6CET - chains N and M of the 3 polymer chains in the assembly; structure by electron microscopy, 4.40 A resolution (low resolution: residue-level contacts below are approximate; hydrogen-bond / salt-bridge calls are withheld).

Chain N:
Name: GATOR complex protein NPRL2
From: Homo sapiens
UniProt: Q8WTW4 (NPRL2_HUMAN); residue numbers follow UniProt; this construct covers 1-380
Amino-acid sequence (380 residues; each row starts with the number of its first residue):
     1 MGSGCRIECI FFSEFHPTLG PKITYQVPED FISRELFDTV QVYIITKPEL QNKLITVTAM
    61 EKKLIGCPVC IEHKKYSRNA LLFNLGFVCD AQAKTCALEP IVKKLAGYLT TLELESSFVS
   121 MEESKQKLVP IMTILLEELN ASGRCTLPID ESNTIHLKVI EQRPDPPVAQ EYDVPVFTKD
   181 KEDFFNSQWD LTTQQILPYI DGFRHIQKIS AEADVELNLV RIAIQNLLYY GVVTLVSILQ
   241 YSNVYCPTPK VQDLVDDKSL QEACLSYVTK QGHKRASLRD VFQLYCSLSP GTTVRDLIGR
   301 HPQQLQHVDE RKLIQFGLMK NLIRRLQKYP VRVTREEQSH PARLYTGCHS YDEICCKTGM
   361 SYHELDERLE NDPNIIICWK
Not modelled in the structure: 1-2, 29-35, 288-314, 331-344, 372-380
Swiss-Prot annotation at these positions:
  - binding site (GDP): Arg78
  - site: Ser124 (Arginine finger)
  - modified residue: Arg78 (Asymmetric dimethylarginine)
  - cross-link (Glycyl lysine isopeptide (Lys-Gly)): Lys158 (interchain with G-Cter in ubiquitin), Lys357 (interchain with G-Cter in ubiquitin)
  - natural variant: Leu105 (L105P: In FFEVF2), Thr110 (T110S: In FFEVF2; uncertain significance), Pro198 (P198H: In FFEVF2; uncertain significance), Asp214 (D214H: In FFEVF2; uncertain significance)
  - mutagenesis: Pro17 to Pro21 (In RL1 mutant; abolished ability of the GATOR1 complex to inhibit mTORC1 signaling), Gly20 (G20S: Abolished GTPase activating protein activity toward RagA/RRAGA), Arg78 (R78A: Abolished GTPase activating protein activity toward RagA/RRAGA), Ser117 to Met121 (In RL2 mutant; does not affect ability of the GATOR1 complex to inhibit mTORC1 signaling), Lys158 (K158R: Decreased ubiquitination by the GATOR2 complex), Arg279 (R279A: Does not affect the GTPase activating protein activity of the GATOR1 complex), Arg295 (R295A: Does not affect the GTPase activating protein activity of the GATOR1 complex), Arg300 (R300A: Does not affect the GTPase activating protein activity of the GATOR1 complex), Arg311 (R311A: Does not affect the GTPase activating protein activity of the GATOR1 complex), Arg324 (R324A: Does not affect the GTPase activating protein activity of the GATOR1 complex), Lys328 (K328R: Does not affect ubiquitination by the GATOR2 complex), Arg343 (R343A: Does not affect the GTPase activating protein activity of the GATOR1 complex), 2 further mutagenesis entries in UniProt

Chain M:
Name: GATOR complex protein NPRL3
From: Homo sapiens
UniProt: Q12980 (NPRL3_HUMAN); residue numbers follow UniProt; this construct covers 1-569
Amino-acid sequence (569 residues; each row starts with the number of its first residue):
     1 MRDNTSPISV ILVSSGSRGN KLLFRYPFQR SQEHPASQTS KPRSRYAASN TGDHADEQDG
    61 DSRFSDVILA TILATKSEMC GQKFELKIDN VRFVGHPTLL QHALGQISKT DPSPKREAPT
   121 MILFNVVFAL RANADPSVIN CLHNLSRRIA TVLQHEERRC QYLTREAKLI LALQDEVSAM
   181 ADGNEGPQSP FHHILPKCKL ARDLKEAYDS LCTSGVVRLH INSWLEVSFC LPHKIHYAAS
   241 SLIPPEAIER SLKAIRPYHA LLLLSDEKSL LGELPIDCSP ALVRVIKTTS AVKNLQQLAQ
   301 DADLALLQVF QLAAHLVYWG KAIIIYPLCE NNVYMLSPNA SVCLYSPLAE QFSHQFPSHD
   361 LPSVLAKFSL PVSLSEFRNP LAPAVQETQL IQMVVWMLQR RLLIQLHTYV CLMASPSEEE
   421 PRPREDDVPF TARVGGRSLS TPNALSFGSP TSSDDMTLTS PSMDNSSAEL LPSGDSPLNQ
   481 RMTENLLASL SEHERAAILS VPAAQNPEDL RMFARLLHYF RGRHHLEEIM YNENTRRSQL
   541 LMLFDKFRSV LVVTTHEDPV IAVFQALLP
Not modelled in the structure: 1-2, 108-114, 231-242, 283-291, 323-333, 459-467
Swiss-Prot annotation at these positions:
  - modified residue: Ser476 (Phosphoserine)
  - natural variant: Arg92 (R92Q: In FFEVF3; uncertain significance), Glu249 (E249K: In FFEVF3; uncertain significance)

How chain N and chain M interact:
Residue-residue contacts (56):
  Ile45(N) with Ser77(M); Met79(M)
  Leu54(N) with Asp66(M); Lys87(M)
  Val57(N) with Ile88(M)
  Thr58(N) with Lys87(M); Ile88(M)
  Ala59(N) with Glu85(M); Leu86(M); Lys87(M)
  Met60(N) with Glu85(M); Leu86(M)
  Glu61(N) with Lys83(M); Phe84(M); Glu85(M)
  Lys62(N) with Gln82(M); Phe84(M)
  Glu99(N) with Leu86(M)
  Glu171(N) with His518(M)
  Tyr172(N) with Ala514(M); Arg515(M); His518(M)
  Arg204(N) with His518(M)
  Ile206(N) with His518(M)
  Leu239(N) with His524(M)
  Val268(N) with Arg433(M)
  Thr269(N) with Arg433(M)
  Lys270(N) with Thr451(M); Ser452(M); Asp455(M); Met512(M)
  Arg275(N) with Thr408(M)
  Leu278(N) with Gln405(M); Leu406(M); His407(M)
  Val281(N) with Gln405(M)
  Phe282(N) with Leu316(M); Gln405(M)
  Tyr285(N) with Trp319(M); Gly320(M); Lys321(M)
  Cys286(N) with Tyr318(M)
  Ser287(N) with Gly320(M)
  Ile323(N) with Arg523(M); His524(M)
  Arg324(N) with Arg523(M)
  Leu326(N) with Leu517(M)
  Leu369(N) with Tyr409(M); Val410(M); Met413(M)
  Glu370(N) with His407(M); Tyr409(M)
  Asn371(N) with His407(M); Thr408(M); Tyr409(M); Val410(M)
Interface residues without a listed pair, chain N (33 interface residues in all): Asn52, Leu284, Asn321
Interface residues without a listed pair, chain M (38 interface residues in all): Ala70, Glu78, Cys411, Leu412, Ser453

Summary:
Chain N and chain M form an interface of 33 and 38 residues respectively. UniProt lists GDP-binding residue
Arg78(N) and 21 mutagenesis sites on chain N.
Chain N is GATOR complex protein NPRL2 and chain M is GATOR complex protein NPRL3, both from Homo sapiens; the
structure, Cryo-EM structure of GATOR1, was determined by electron microscopy (same publication as 6CES).
